PDB entry 5M5X | electron microscopy, 4.00 A resolution | chains B and J of the 17 polymer chains in the assembly

== Chain B ==
Protein: DNA-directed RNA polymerase I subunit RPA135
Organism: Saccharomyces cerevisiae
Notes: EC 2.7.7.6
UniProtKB: P22138 (RPA2_YEAST); residues 1-1203 here = UniProt positions 1-1203
Chain sequence (1203 residues; row label = number of the first residue in the row):
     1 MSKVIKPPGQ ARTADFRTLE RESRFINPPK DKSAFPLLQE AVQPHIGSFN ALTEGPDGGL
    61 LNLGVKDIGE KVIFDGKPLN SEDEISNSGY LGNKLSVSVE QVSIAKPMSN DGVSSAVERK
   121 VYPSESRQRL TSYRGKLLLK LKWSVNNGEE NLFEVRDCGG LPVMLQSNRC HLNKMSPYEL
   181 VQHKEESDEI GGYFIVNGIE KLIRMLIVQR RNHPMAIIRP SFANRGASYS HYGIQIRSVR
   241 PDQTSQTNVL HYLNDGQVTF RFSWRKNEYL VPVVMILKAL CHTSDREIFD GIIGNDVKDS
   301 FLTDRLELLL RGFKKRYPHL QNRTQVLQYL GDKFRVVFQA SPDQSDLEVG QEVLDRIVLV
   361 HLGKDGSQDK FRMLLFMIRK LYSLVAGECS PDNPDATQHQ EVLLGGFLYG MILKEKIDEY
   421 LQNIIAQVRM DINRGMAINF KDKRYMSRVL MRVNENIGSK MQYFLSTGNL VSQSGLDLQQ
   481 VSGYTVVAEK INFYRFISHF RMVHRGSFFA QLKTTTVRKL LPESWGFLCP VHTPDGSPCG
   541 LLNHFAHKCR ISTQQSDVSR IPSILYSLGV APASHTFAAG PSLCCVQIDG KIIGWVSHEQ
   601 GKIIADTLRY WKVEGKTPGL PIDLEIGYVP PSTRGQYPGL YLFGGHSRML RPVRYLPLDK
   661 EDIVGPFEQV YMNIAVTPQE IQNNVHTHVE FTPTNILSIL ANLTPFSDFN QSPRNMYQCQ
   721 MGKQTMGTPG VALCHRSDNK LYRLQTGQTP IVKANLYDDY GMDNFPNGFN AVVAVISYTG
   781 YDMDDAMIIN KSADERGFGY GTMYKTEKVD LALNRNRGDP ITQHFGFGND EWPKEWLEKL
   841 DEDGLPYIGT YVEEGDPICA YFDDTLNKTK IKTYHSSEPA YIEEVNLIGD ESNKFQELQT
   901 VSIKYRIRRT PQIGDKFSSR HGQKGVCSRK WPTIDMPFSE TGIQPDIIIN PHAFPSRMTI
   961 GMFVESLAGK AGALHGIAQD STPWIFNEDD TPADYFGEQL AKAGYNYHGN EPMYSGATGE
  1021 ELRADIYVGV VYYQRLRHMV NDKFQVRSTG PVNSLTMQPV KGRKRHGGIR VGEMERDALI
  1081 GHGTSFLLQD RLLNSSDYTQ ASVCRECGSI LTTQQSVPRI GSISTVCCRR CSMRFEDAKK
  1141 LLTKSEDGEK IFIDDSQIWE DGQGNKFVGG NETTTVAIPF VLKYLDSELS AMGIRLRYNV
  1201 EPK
Not modelled in the structure: 1-12, 81-84, 112-116, 814-818, 1141-1147
Bound ions: Zn2+: C1104, C1107, C1128, C1131
UniProt features mapped onto this chain:
  - zinc finger: C1104 to C1131 (C4-type)
  - modified residue: S2 (N-acetylserine), S81 (Phosphoserine), S1156 (Phosphoserine)
  - mutagenesis: C1104 (C1104A: No effect; when associated with A-1107; A-1128 and A-1131), C1107 (C1107A: Lethal. Abolishes recruitment of RPA1 to Pol I. No effect; when associated with A-1104; A-1128 and A-1131), C1127 (C1127R: Responsible of suppression of RPA190-5 and RPA190-1 mutations), C1128 (C1128A: No effect; when associated with A-1104; A-1107 and A-1131), C1131 (C1131A: No effect; when associated with A-1104; A-1107 and A-1128)
From the paper describing this entry:
  - binding site for Template DNA: R452
  - conformationally variable residues (loop rearrangement): I218 to Y232

== Chain J ==
Protein: DNA-directed RNA polymerases I, II, and III subunit RPABC5
Organism: Saccharomyces cerevisiae
UniProtKB: P22139 (RPAB5_YEAST); residue numbers follow UniProt; this construct covers 1-70
Chain sequence (70 residues; row label = number of the first residue in the row):
     1 MIVPVRCFSC GKVVGDKWES YLNLLQEDEL DEGTALSRLG LKRYCCRRMI LTHVDLIEKF
    61 LRYNPLEKRD
Not modelled in the structure: 70
Bound ions: Zn2+: C7, C10, C45, C46
UniProt features mapped onto this chain:
  - binding site (Zn(2+)): C7, C10, C45, C46
  - cross-link: K59 (Glycyl lysine isopeptide (Lys-Gly) (interchain with G-Cter in ubiquitin))

== Chain B / chain J interface ==
Pairs across the interface (63; chain B residue first):
  F16(B) - L51(J)
  L19(B) - L25(J)
  L19(B) - Q26(J)
  R21(B) - H53(J)  hydrogen bond (side chain-backbone)
  R21(B) - V54(J)
  E22(B) - V54(J)
  E22(B) - D55(J)
  F25(B) - E58(J)
  F25(B) - K59(J)
  F25(B) - R62(J)  hydrogen bond (backbone-side chain)
  I26(B) - E58(J)
  I26(B) - R62(J)  hydrogen bond (backbone-side chain)
  P28(B) - R62(J)
  Y178(B) - R62(J)
  V181(B) - R62(J)
  V181(B) - Y63(J)  hydrophobic
  Q182(B) - R69(J)
  K184(B) - P65(J)
  E185(B) - Y63(J)  hydrogen bond (backbone-side chain)
  E186(B) - Y63(J)
  S187(B) - K59(J)  hydrogen bond
  S187(B) - Y63(J)  hydrogen bond (backbone-side chain)
  V731(B) - K59(J)
  V731(B) - F60(J)  hydrophobic
  V731(B) - Y63(J)
  C734(B) - P65(J)  hydrophobic
  R743(B) - F60(J)
  Q745(B) - M1(J)  hydrogen bond (backbone-backbone)
  G747(B) - V54(J)
  Q748(B) - R48(J)
  Q748(B) - M49(J)
  Q748(B) - T52(J)
  Q748(B) - V54(J)
  T749(B) - T52(J)
  T749(B) - V54(J)
  I751(B) - L51(J)  hydrophobic
  I751(B) - T52(J)
  D763(B) - V54(J)
  N764(B) - L56(J)
  N770(B) - R48(J)
  N770(B) - T52(J)
  A771(B) - R48(J)
  V772(B) - S9(J)
  V772(B) - R48(J)
  A793(B) - F8(J)
  R796(B) - R6(J)
  R796(B) - C7(J)  hydrogen bond (side chain-backbone)
  R796(B) - F8(J)  hydrogen bond (side chain-backbone)
  R796(B) - C10(J)
  R796(B) - G11(J)
  G797(B) - F8(J)
  F798(B) - F8(J)
  I943(B) - R43(J)
  I943(B) - Y44(J)
  I943(B) - C45(J)  hydrophobic
  A973(B) - R47(J)  hydrogen bond (backbone-side chain)
  L974(B) - Y44(J)  hydrophobic
  L974(B) - R47(J)  hydrogen bond (backbone-side chain)
  H975(B) - G33(J)
  G976(B) - L51(J)
  Y1005(B) - Y44(J)
  E1011(B) - Y44(J)
  V1030(B) - R48(J)
Other interface residues (no listed pair), chain B (49 interface residues in all): T18, N27, L180, P766, S792, T941, Q944, D946, K970, V1028
Other interface residues (no listed pair), chain J (32 interface residues in all): W18, L22, E32

== Summary ==
The interface between chain B and chain J involves 49 residues on one side and 32 on the other; the contacts
include 11 hydrogen bonds. Polar pairs include R21(B)-H53(J), F25(B)-R62(J) and I26(B)-R62(J). The paper
reports a binding site for Template DNA at R452(B); conformational variability at I218(B).
Here chain B is DNA-directed RNA polymerase I subunit RPA135 and chain J is DNA-directed RNA polymerases I,
II, and III subunit RPABC5, both from Saccharomyces cerevisiae. Entry 5M5X (RNA Polymerase I elongation
complex 1) was determined by electron microscopy (same publication as 5M5Y, 5M64 and 5M5W).
